2HF9 - chains A and B; structure by X-ray diffraction, 1.90 A resolution.

# Chain A (and B)
Name: Probable hydrogenase nickel incorporation protein hypB
Organism: Methanocaldococcus jannaschii
Notes: chain B of this document is another copy of the same molecule, construct and numbering; everything in this record applies to it too
UniProtKB: Q57884 (HYPB_METJA); residue numbers follow UniProt; this construct covers 1-221
Sequence (226 residues; each row starts with the number of its first residue; numbers below 1 keep their minus sign (Gly-4 is residue -4)):
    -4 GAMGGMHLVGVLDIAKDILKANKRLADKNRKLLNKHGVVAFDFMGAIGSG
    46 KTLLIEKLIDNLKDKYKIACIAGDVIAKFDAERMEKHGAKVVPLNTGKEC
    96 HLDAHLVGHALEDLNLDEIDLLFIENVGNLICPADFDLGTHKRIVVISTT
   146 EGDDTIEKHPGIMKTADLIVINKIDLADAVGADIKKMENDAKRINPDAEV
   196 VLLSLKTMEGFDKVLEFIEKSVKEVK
Disordered / not traced: -4 to 10 (chain B: -4 to 11, 221)
Construct notes: cloning artifact (-4 to 0)
Swiss-Prot annotation at these positions:
  - binding site (Ni(2+)): Cys95, His96, Cys127
  - binding site (Zn(2+)): Cys95, His96, His100, His104, Cys127
Cystine bridges: Cys95-Cys127

# Chain A / chain B interface
Residue-residue contacts (40):
  Ala41(A) with Ile42(B), hydrophobic
  Ile42(A) with Ala41(B), hydrophobic; Ile42(B); Glu146(B); Thr150(B); His154(B)
  Gly43(A) with Thr145(B); Glu146(B)
  Val70(A) with Ile126(B), hydrophobic; Lys153(B)
  Ile71(A) with Glu152(B)
  Phe74(A) with Glu152(B); Lys153(B)
  Asp75(A) with Lys153(B), salt bridge
  Lys93(A) with Ile126(B); Asp130(B), salt bridge
  Cys95(A) with Cys95(B), hydrophobic
  Asn124(A) with Cys95(B); Asn124(B), hydrogen bond
  Ile126(A) with Lys93(B); Asn124(B)
  Asp130(A) with Lys93(B)
  Thr145(A) with Gly43(B); Thr145(B), hydrogen bond; Lys168(B), hydrogen bond (backbone-side chain)
  Glu146(A) with Ile42(B); Gly43(B)
  Glu152(A) with Ile71(B); Phe74(B)
  Lys153(A) with Asp69(B), salt bridge; Val70(B); Phe74(B); Asp75(B), salt bridge
  Lys168(A) with Thr145(B), hydrogen bond (side chain-backbone)
  Leu171(A) with Ala174(B), hydrophobic; Val175(B), hydrophobic
  Ala174(A) with Leu171(B), hydrophobic; Lys201(B), hydrogen bond (backbone-side chain)
  Val175(A) with Leu171(B), hydrophobic
  Lys201(A) with Ala174(B), hydrogen bond (side chain-backbone)
Also at the interface, not in a pair above, chain A (29 interface residues in all): Asp69, Gly92, Leu125, Cys127, Asp149, Thr150, His154, Pro155
Also at the interface, not in a pair above, chain B (30 interface residues in all): Glu94, Val122, Gly123, Leu125, Asp149, Pro155

# Summary
29 residues of chain A and 30 residues of chain B are in contact; the contacts include 6 hydrogen bonds and 4
salt bridges. Polar contacts include Asp75(A)-Lys153(B), Lys93(A)-Asp130(B) and Lys153(A)-Asp69(B). UniProt
lists 3 Ni2+-binding residues and 5 Zn2+-binding residues on chain A.
Both chains are Probable hydrogenase nickel incorporation protein hypB (Methanocaldococcus jannaschii). Entry
2HF9 (Crystal structure of HypB from Methanocaldococcus jannaschii in the triphosphate form) was determined by
X-ray diffraction together with 2HF8 from the same study.
